Entry 7FNQ (X-ray diffraction, 1.51 A resolution); this record covers chains A and B.

Chain A:
Name: Pre-mRNA-splicing factor 8
Organism: Saccharomyces cerevisiae S288C
Reference sequence: P33334 (PRP8_YEAST); residues 1836-2090 here = UniProt positions 1836-2090
Chain sequence (258 residues; row label = number of the first residue in the row):
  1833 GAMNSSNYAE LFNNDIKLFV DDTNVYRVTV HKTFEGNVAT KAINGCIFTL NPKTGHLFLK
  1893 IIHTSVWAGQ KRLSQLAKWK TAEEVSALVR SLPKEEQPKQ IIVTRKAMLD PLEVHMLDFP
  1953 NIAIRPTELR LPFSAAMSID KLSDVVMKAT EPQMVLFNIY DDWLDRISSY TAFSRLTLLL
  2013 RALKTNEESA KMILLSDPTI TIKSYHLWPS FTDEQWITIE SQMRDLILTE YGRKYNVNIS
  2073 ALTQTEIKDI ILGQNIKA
Not modelled in the structure: 2070-2090
Construct notes: expression tag (1833-1835)
UniProt features mapped onto this chain:
  - mutagenesis: Asp1853 (D1853A: Alters protein folding. Severely impaired growth. Strongly reduced growth at 35 degrees Celsius; when associated with A-1854; D1853N: Reduced growth at 30 degrees Celsius ...), Asp1854 (D1854A: Reduced growth at 30 degrees Celsius. Strongly reduced growth at 16 degrees Celsius. Strongly reduced growth at 35 degrees Celsius; when associated with A-1853 ...), Thr1855 (T1855A: Reduced growth at 30 degrees Celsius. Strongly reduced growth at 16 degrees Celsius), Thr1936 (T1936A: Reduced growth at 30 degrees Celsius. Strongly reduced growth at 16 degrees Celsius), Arg1937 (R1937K: Severely impaired growth. Reduced growth at 30 degrees Celsius. Strongly reduced growth at 16 degrees Celsius)
Small-molecule neighbours: VPE ((3S)-3-methyl-5-oxo-5-[(1,3-thiazol-2-yl)amino]pentanoic acid): Phe1890, Lys1892, Glu1916, Ala1919, Leu1920, Ser1923, Leu1924, Met1986, Leu1988

Chain B:
Name: A1 cistron-splicing factor AAR2
Organism: Saccharomyces cerevisiae S288C
Reference sequence: P32357 (AAR2_YEAST); aligned to UniProt positions 1-317 over residues 1-317
Chain sequence (308 residues; row label = number of the first residue in the row; note: 13 numbers in that range are skipped by the numbering (no residue carries them; nothing is unmodelled there); numbers below 1 keep their minus sign (Gly-3 is residue -3)):
    -3 GAMAMNTVPF TSAPIEVTIG IDQYSFNVKE NQPFHGIKDI PIGHVHVIHF QHADNSSMRY
    57 GYWFDCRMGN FYIQYDPKDG LYKMMEERDG AKFENIVHNF KERQMMVSYP KIDEDDTWYN
   117 LTEFVQMDKI RKIVRKDENQ FSYVDSSMTT VQENEL
   166 SSSSSDPAHS LNYTVINFKS REAIRPGHEM EDFLDKSYYL NTVMLQGIFK NSSNYFGELQ
   226 FAFLNAMFFG NYGSSLQWHA MIELICSSAT VPKHMLDKLD EILYYQIKTL PEQYSDILLN
   286 ERVWNICLYS SFQKNSLHNT EKIMENKYPE LL
Not modelled in the structure: -3 to 0, 166-169
Construct notes: expression tag (-3 to 0); conflict Ser166 (Leu153 in P32357), Ser167 (Lys154 in P32357), Ser170 (Asp in P32357)
UniProt features mapped onto this chain:
  - region: Leu261 to Ile282 (Leucine-zipper)
  - modified residue: Ser253 (Phosphoserine), Thr274 (Phosphothreonine)

How chain A and chain B interact:
Pairs across the interface (17; chain A residue first):
  Gln1907(A) - Met195(B)
  Gln1907(A) - Leu199(B)
  Leu1908(A) - Met195(B)  hydrophobic
  Trp1911(A) - Glu194(B)
  Trp1911(A) - Met195(B)
  Trp1911(A) - Phe198(B)  hydrophobic
  Asp1942(A) - Lys184(B)  salt bridge
  Asp1942(A) - Phe198(B)
  Glu1945(A) - Lys184(B)  salt bridge
  Val1946(A) - Ile189(B)  hydrophobic
  Val1946(A) - Glu194(B)
  Val1946(A) - Phe198(B)  hydrophobic
  His1947(A) - Glu194(B)  salt bridge
  Leu1949(A) - Lys184(B)
  Leu1949(A) - Ser185(B)
  Leu1949(A) - Arg186(B)
  Asp1950(A) - Arg186(B)  salt bridge

In short:
The interface between chain A and chain B involves 9 residues on one side and 8 on the other, with 4 salt
bridges. Polar pairs include Asp1942(A)-Lys184(B), Glu1945(A)-Lys184(B) and His1947(A)-Glu194(B). Bound to
chain A: compound VPE. UniProt lists 5 mutagenesis sites on chain A.
Chain A is Pre-mRNA-splicing factor 8 and chain B is A1 cistron-splicing factor AAR2, both from Saccharomyces
cerevisiae S288C; the structure, PanDDA analysis group deposition -- Aar2/RNaseH in complex with fragment
P07E01 from the F2X-Universal Library, was determined by X-ray diffraction together with 5ST0, 5ST1, 5ST2,
5ST3, 5ST4, 5ST5 and 248 further entries from the same study.
